5FYJ - chains H and L of the 8 polymer chains in the assembly; structure by X-ray diffraction, 3.11 A resolution.

[Chain H]
Name: PGT122
Organism: Homo sapiens
Notes: fragment: pgt122 antibody fab heavy chain
Sequence (244 residues; row label = number of the first residue in the row; a row labelled like 82A-82C holds insertion residues (82A, then the next letters in order)):
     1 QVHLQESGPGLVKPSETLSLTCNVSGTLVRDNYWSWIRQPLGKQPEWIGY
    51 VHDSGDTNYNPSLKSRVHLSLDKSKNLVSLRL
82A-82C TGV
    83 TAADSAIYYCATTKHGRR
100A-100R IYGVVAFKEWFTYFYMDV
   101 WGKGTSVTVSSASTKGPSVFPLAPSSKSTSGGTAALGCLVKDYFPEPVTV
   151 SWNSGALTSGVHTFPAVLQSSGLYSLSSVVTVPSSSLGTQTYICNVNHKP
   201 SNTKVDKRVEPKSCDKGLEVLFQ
Disordered / not traced: 127-130, 212-223
Disulfides: Cys-22/Cys-92, Cys-138/Cys-194
Covalently attached groups: N-acetylglucosamine (NAG) linked to Asn-23

[Chain L]
Name: PGT122
Organism: Homo sapiens
Notes: fragment: pgt122 antibody fab light chain
Sequence (213 residues; each row starts with the number of its first residue; note: 1 number in that range is skipped by the numbering (no residue carries it; nothing is unmodelled there); a row labelled like 67A-67C holds insertion residues (67A, then the next letters in order)):
     6 APTF
    11 VSVAPGQTARITCGEESLGSRSVIWYQQRPGQAPSLIIYNNNDRPSGIPD
    61 RFSGSPG
67A-67C STF
    68 GTTATLTITSVEAGDEADYYCHIWDSRR
95A-95C PTN
    96 WVFGEGTTLIVLSQPKAAPSVTLFPPSSEELQANKATLVCLISDFYPGAV
   146 TVAWKADSSPVKAGVETTTPSKQSNNKYAASSYLSLTPEQWKSHKSYSCQ
   196 VTHEGSTVEKTVAPTECS
Disordered / not traced: 211-213
Disulfides: Cys-23/Cys-88, Cys-135/Cys-194

[How chain H and chain L interact]
Residue-residue contacts - 78 pairs, chain H then chain L:
  Gln-39(H) / Gln-38(L)  hydrogen bond
  Gln-39(H) / Tyr-87(L)
  Lys-43(H) / Tyr-87(L)
  Gln-44(H) / Phe-98(L)  hydrogen bond (side chain-backbone)
  Pro-45(H) / Tyr-87(L)
  Pro-45(H) / Val-97(L)
  Pro-45(H) / Phe-98(L)  hydrogen bond (backbone-backbone)
  Glu-46(H) / Trp-96(L)
  Glu-46(H) / Val-97(L)
  Trp-47(H) / His-89(L)
  Trp-47(H) / Trp-91(L)  hydrophobic
  Trp-47(H) / Asn-95C(L)
  Trp-47(H) / Trp-96(L)  hydrogen bond (backbone-backbone)
  Ile-48(H) / Trp-96(L)
  Gly-49(H) / Trp-96(L)
  Tyr-50(H) / Trp-96(L)  hydrophobic
  Asn-58(H) / Trp-96(L)
  Tyr-59(H) / Trp-96(L)
  Asn-60(H) / Trp-96(L)
  Pro-61(H) / Trp-96(L)
  Tyr-91(H) / Gln-38(L)
  Tyr-91(H) / Ala-43(L)  hydrophobic
  Arg-100(H) / Ser-30(L)
  Arg-100(H) / Arg-31(L)  hydrogen bond (side chain-backbone)
  Arg-100(H) / Asn-50(L)
  Arg-100(H) / Gly-67(L)
  Tyr-100B(H) / Ser-30(L)
  Phe-100K(H) / Ser-30(L)
  Phe-100K(H) / Ser-32(L)
  Phe-100K(H) / Trp-91(L)
  Phe-100K(H) / Ser-93(L)
  Thr-100L(H) / Trp-91(L)
  Tyr-100M(H) / Ser-32(L)
  Tyr-100M(H) / Asn-50(L)  hydrogen bond
  Tyr-100M(H) / Trp-91(L)  hydrophobic
  Phe-100N(H) / Ile-34(L)
  Phe-100N(H) / Trp-91(L)  hydrophobic
  Tyr-100O(H) / Ile-34(L)  hydrophobic
  Tyr-100O(H) / Tyr-36(L)
  Tyr-100O(H) / Leu-46(L)  hydrophobic
  Tyr-100O(H) / Tyr-49(L)
  Met-100P(H) / Tyr-36(L)  hydrogen bond (backbone-side chain)
  Met-100P(H) / Leu-46(L)
  Asp-100Q(H) / Leu-46(L)
  Trp-101(H) / Ala-43(L)  hydrophobic
  Trp-101(H) / Pro-44(L)  hydrogen bond (side chain-backbone)
  Gly-102(H) / Ala-43(L)
  Phe-120(H) / Ser-122(L)
  Phe-120(H) / Glu-124(L)
  Phe-120(H) / Glu-125(L)
  Pro-121(H) / Ser-122(L)
  Pro-121(H) / Glu-124(L)
  Leu-122(H) / Phe-119(L)  hydrophobic
  Ala-123(H) / Phe-119(L)
  Ala-135(H) / Phe-119(L)
  Leu-139(H) / Tyr-178(L)  hydrophobic
  His-162(H) / Ser-138(L)
  His-162(H) / Ala-174(L)
  Phe-164(H) / Leu-136(L)  hydrophobic
  Phe-164(H) / Ile-137(L)
  Phe-164(H) / Ser-138(L)
  Phe-164(H) / Ala-175(L)
  Pro-165(H) / Ser-166(L)
  Pro-165(H) / Ser-176(L)
  Ala-166(H) / Thr-163(L)
  Val-167(H) / Glu-161(L)
  Val-167(H) / Thr-162(L)
  Val-167(H) / Thr-163(L)
  Val-167(H) / Tyr-178(L)  hydrophobic
  Leu-168(H) / Glu-161(L)
  Gln-169(H) / Glu-161(L)
  Ser-170(H) / Glu-161(L)
  Ser-175(H) / Tyr-178(L)
  Leu-176(H) / Tyr-178(L)
  Ser-177(H) / Val-134(L)
  Ser-177(H) / Tyr-178(L)  hydrogen bond
  Val-179(H) / Leu-136(L)  hydrophobic
  Lys-207(H) / Glu-124(L)
Also at the interface, not in a pair above, chain H (47 interface residues in all): Lys-103, Pro-124, Lys-141
Also at the interface, not in a pair above, chain L (45 interface residues in all): Gly-41, Ser-67A, Asp-92, Thr-95B, Gly-99, Glu-100, Lys-130, Asp-139, Gln-168

[Summary]
47 residues of chain H face 45 of chain L across their interface, with 9 hydrogen bonds. Among the polar pairs
are Gln-39(H)/Gln-38(L), Gln-44(H)/Phe-98(L) and Arg-100(H)/Arg-31(L). N-acetylglucosamine is covalently
linked to Asn-23(H).
Chain H is PGT122 and chain L is PGT122, both from Homo sapiens; the structure, Crystal Structure at 3.4 A
Resolution of Fully Glycosylated HIV-1 Clade G X1193.c1 SOSIP.664 Prefusion Env ..., was determined by X-ray
diffraction together with 5FYK and 5FYL from the same study.
